5XEG - chain A; structure by X-ray diffraction, 1.80 A resolution.

== Chain A ==
Protein: Oxidoreductase, 2OG-Fe oxygenase family protein, putative, expressed
From: Oryza sativa subsp. japonica
Reference sequence: Q10BI6 (Q10BI6_ORYSJ); residue numbers follow UniProt; this construct covers 141-371
Chain sequence (231 residues; row label = number of the first residue in the row):
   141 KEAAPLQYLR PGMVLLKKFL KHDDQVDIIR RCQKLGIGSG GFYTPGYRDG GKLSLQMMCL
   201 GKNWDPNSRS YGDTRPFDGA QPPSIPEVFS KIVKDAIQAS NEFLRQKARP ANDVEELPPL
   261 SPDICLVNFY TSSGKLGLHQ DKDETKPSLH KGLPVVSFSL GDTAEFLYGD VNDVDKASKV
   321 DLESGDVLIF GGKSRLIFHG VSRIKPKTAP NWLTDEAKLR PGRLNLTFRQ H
Not modelled in the structure: 141-146, 207-209, 250-251, 371
Metal / ion sites: Mn2+: His279, Asp281, His339 (together with 2-oxoglutaric acid)
Ligand contacts: 2-oxoglutaric acid (AKG): Arg188, Leu266, Asn268, Tyr270, Leu276, His279, Asp281, Ser297, Phe306, Leu322, His339, Val341, Arg363, Asn365, Thr367, Arg369

== Overview ==
Ligands of chain A: 2-oxoglutaric acid. The Mn2+ site is built by His279, Asp281 and His339.
Chain A is Oxidoreductase, 2OG-Fe oxygenase family protein, putative, expressed (Oryza sativa subsp.
japonica); the structure, The structure of OsALKBH1, was determined by X-ray diffraction (same publication as
5XOI).
